4PLS - chains B and D of the 4 polymer chains in the assembly; structure by X-ray diffraction, 2.35 A resolution.

# Chain B (and D)
Name: Arm00010
Organism: synthetic construct
Notes: chain D of this document is another copy of the same molecule, construct and numbering; everything in this record applies to it too
Chain sequence (281 residues; numbered 11 to 291; the number before each row is that of its first residue):
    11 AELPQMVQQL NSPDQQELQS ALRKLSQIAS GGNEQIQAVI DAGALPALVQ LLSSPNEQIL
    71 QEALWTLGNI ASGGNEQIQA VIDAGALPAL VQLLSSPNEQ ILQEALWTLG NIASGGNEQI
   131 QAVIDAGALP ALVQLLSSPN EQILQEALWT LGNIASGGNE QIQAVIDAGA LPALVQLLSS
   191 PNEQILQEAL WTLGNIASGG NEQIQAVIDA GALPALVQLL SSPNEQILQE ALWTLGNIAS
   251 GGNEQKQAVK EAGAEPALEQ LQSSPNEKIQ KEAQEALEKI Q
Ion coordination: Ca2+ site 1: Pro65, Glu67 (shared with Pro191(D), Glu193(D) of chain D); Ca2+ site 2: Pro107, Glu109 (shared with Pro149(D), Glu151(D) of chain D); Ca2+ site 3: Pro149, Glu151 (shared with Pro107(D), Glu109(D) of chain D); Ca2+ site 4: Pro191, Glu193 (shared with Pro65(D), Glu67(D) of chain D); Ca2+ site 5: Pro233, Glu235 (shared with Pro23(D) of chain D)
From the paper describing this entry:
  - conformationally variable residues (loop rearrangement): Gly41, Gly42

# How chain B and chain D interact
Contacting residue pairs (55):
  Ala11(B) - Gly41(D)  hydrogen bond (backbone-backbone)
  Ala11(B) - Glu44(D)
  Ala11(B) - Gln45(D)
  Pro14(B) - Gln45(D)
  Pro65(B) - Glu193(D)
  Asn66(B) - Glu193(D)
  Asn66(B) - Asn234(D)
  Glu67(B) - Pro191(D)
  Glu67(B) - Asn192(D)
  Glu67(B) - Glu193(D)
  Gln68(B) - Gln194(D)
  Gln68(B) - Gln197(D)
  Gln68(B) - Gln236(D)  hydrogen bond
  Gln71(B) - Gln194(D)  hydrogen bond
  Pro107(B) - Glu151(D)
  Asn108(B) - Glu151(D)
  Asn108(B) - Asn192(D)
  Glu109(B) - Pro149(D)
  Glu109(B) - Asn150(D)
  Glu109(B) - Glu151(D)
  Gln110(B) - Gln152(D)
  Gln110(B) - Gln155(D)
  Gln110(B) - Gln194(D)  hydrogen bond
  Gln113(B) - Gln152(D)
  Pro149(B) - Glu109(D)
  Asn150(B) - Glu109(D)
  Asn150(B) - Asn150(D)
  Glu151(B) - Pro107(D)
  Glu151(B) - Asn108(D)
  Glu151(B) - Glu109(D)
  Gln152(B) - Gln110(D)
  Gln152(B) - Gln113(D)  hydrogen bond
  Gln152(B) - Gln152(D)
  Gln155(B) - Gln110(D)
  Pro191(B) - Glu67(D)
  Asn192(B) - Glu67(D)
  Asn192(B) - Asn108(D)
  Glu193(B) - Pro65(D)
  Glu193(B) - Asn66(D)
  Glu193(B) - Glu67(D)
  Glu193(B) - Gln68(D)
  Gln194(B) - Glu67(D)
  Gln194(B) - Gln68(D)
  Gln194(B) - Gln71(D)  hydrogen bond
  Gln194(B) - Gln110(D)  hydrogen bond
  Gln197(B) - Gln68(D)  hydrogen bond
  Pro233(B) - Gln25(D)
  Asn234(B) - Gln25(D)
  Asn234(B) - Asn66(D)
  Glu235(B) - Gln25(D)  hydrogen bond
  Gln236(B) - Gln25(D)
  Gln236(B) - Gln26(D)
  Gln236(B) - Gln29(D)
  Gln239(B) - Gln26(D)  hydrogen bond
  Asn276(B) - Asp24(D)
Interface residues without a listed pair, chain B (29 interface residues in all): Gln15

# Overview
Chain B and chain D each contribute 29 residues to their interface, with 10 hydrogen bonds. Polar contacts
include Gln68(B)-Gln236(D), Gln71(B)-Gln194(D) and Gln110(B)-Gln194(D). Pro65(B) and Glu67(B) coordinate Ca2+
site 1. Pro107(B) and Glu109(B) form the Ca2+ site 2. The paper reports conformational variability at Gly41(B)
and Gly42(B).
Chain B and chain D are both Arm00010 (synthetic construct); the structure, Crystal Structures of Designed
Armadillo Repeat Proteins: Implications of Construct Design and Crystallization Conditions on Overall ..., was
determined by X-ray diffraction (same publication as 4PLQ and 4PLR).
